8JUF - chains A and B; structure by X-ray diffraction, 1.39 A resolution.

[Chain A]
Name: Matrilysin
Organism: Homo sapiens
Notes: EC 3.4.24.23
UniProt: P09237 (MMP7_HUMAN); residue numbers follow UniProt; this construct covers 95-267
Sequence (175 residues; each row starts with the number of its first residue):
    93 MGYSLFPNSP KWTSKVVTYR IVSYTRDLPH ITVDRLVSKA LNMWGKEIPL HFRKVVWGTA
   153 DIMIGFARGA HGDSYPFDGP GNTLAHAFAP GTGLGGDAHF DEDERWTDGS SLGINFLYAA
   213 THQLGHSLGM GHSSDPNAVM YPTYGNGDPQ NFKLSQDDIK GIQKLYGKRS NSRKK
Disordered / not traced: 93, 238-242, 262-267
Construct notes: initiating methionine (93); expression tag (94); engineered mutation Gln215 (Glu in P09237)
Bound ions: Ca2+ site 1: Asp153, Gly185, Gly187, Asp189; Zn2+ site 1: His163, Asp165, His178, His191; Ca2+ site 2: Asp170, Gly171, Gly173, Thr175, Asp193, Glu196; Zn2+ site 2: His214, His218, His224 (shared with GGL_2(B) of chain B)
Swiss-Prot annotation at these positions:
  - binding site (Ca(2+)): Asp153, Asp170, Gly171, Gly173, Thr175, Gly185, Gly187, Asp189, Asp193, Glu196
  - binding site (Zn(2+)): His163, Asp165, His178, His191, His214, His218, His224

[Chain B]
Name: Peptide Inhibitor
Sequence (7 residues; row label = number of the first residue in the row):
     1 XXGXXXX
Modified positions: 7SF (4-chloranyl-3-(trifluoromethyl)benzenesulfonic acid) at position 1, GGL (gamma-L-glutamic acid) at position 2, N9P (3-pyridin-4-yl-L-alanine) at position 4, TBG (3-methyl-L-valine) at position 5, EOE (beta3-proline) at position 6, NH2 (amino group) at position 7
Bound ions: Zn2+: GGL_2 (shared with His214(A), His218(A), His224(A) of chain A)

[Interface between chain A and chain B]
Contacting residue pairs - 29 pairs, chain A then chain B:
  Phe98(A) - Gly3(B)
  Phe98(A) - TBG_5(B)
  Tyr167(A) - N9P_4(B)
  Thr175(A) - 7SF_1(B)
  Leu176(A) - 7SF_1(B)
  Ala177(A) - 7SF_1(B)
  Ala177(A) - GGL_2(B)  hydrogen bond (backbone-backbone)
  His178(A) - GGL_2(B)
  His178(A) - N9P_4(B)
  Ala179(A) - GGL_2(B)
  Ala179(A) - Gly3(B)
  Ala179(A) - N9P_4(B)  hydrogen bond (backbone-backbone)
  Phe180(A) - N9P_4(B)
  Phe180(A) - EOE_6(B)
  Ala181(A) - N9P_4(B)  hydrogen bond (backbone-backbone)
  Ala181(A) - EOE_6(B)
  Leu186(A) - EOE_6(B)
  Gly187(A) - EOE_6(B)
  Tyr210(A) - 7SF_1(B)
  Ala211(A) - 7SF_1(B)
  His214(A) - 7SF_1(B)
  His214(A) - GGL_2(B)
  Gln215(A) - 7SF_1(B)
  Gln215(A) - GGL_2(B)  hydrogen bond (side chain-backbone)
  His218(A) - GGL_2(B)  hydrogen bond (side chain-backbone)
  His218(A) - Gly3(B)
  His224(A) - GGL_2(B)  hydrogen bond (side chain-backbone)
  Pro234(A) - 7SF_1(B)
  Tyr236(A) - 7SF_1(B)
Interface residues without a listed pair, chain A (22 interface residues in all): Trp198, Ile206, Thr235

[Overview]
Chain A and chain B form an interface of 22 and 6 residues respectively; the contacts include 6 hydrogen
bonds. Among the polar pairs are Gln215(A)-GGL_2(B), His218(A)-GGL_2(B) and His224(A)-GGL_2(B). Curated
annotation (UniProt) lists 10 Ca2+-binding residues and 7 Zn2+-binding residues on chain A.
Here chain A is Matrilysin (Homo sapiens) and chain B is Peptide Inhibitor. Entry 8JUF (Crystal structure of
human MMP-7 in complex with inhibitor) was determined by X-ray diffraction, deposited together with 8JUD and
8JUG.
